PDB entry 5J2U | X-ray diffraction, 2.50 A resolution | chains D and H of the 8 polymer chains in the assembly

== Chain D ==
Name: Tubulin beta-2B chain
Organism: Bos taurus
Reference sequence: Q6B856 (TBB2B_BOVIN); the author numbering skips numbers that UniProt does not, so the offset changes along the chain: 1-42 = UniProt 1-42; 45-360 = UniProt 43-358; 369-455 = UniProt 359-445
Chain sequence (445 residues; row label = number of the first residue in the row; note: 10 numbers in that range are skipped by the numbering (no residue carries them; nothing is unmodelled there)):
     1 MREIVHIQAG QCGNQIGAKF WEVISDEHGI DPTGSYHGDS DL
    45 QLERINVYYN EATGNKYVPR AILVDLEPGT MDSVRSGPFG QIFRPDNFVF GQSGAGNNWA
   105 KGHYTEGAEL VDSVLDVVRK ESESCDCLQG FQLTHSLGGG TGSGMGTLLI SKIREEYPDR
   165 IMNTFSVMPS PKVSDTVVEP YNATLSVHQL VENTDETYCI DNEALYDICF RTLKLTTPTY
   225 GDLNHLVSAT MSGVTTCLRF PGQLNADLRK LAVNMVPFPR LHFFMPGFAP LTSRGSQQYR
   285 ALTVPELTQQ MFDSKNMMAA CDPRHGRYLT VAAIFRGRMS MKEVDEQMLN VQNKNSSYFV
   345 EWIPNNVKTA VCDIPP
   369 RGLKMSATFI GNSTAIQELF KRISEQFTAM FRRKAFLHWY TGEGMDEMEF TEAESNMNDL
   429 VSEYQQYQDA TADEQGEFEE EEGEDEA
Unresolved in the structure: 1, 278-285, 442-455
Ligand contacts: GDP (guanosine-5'-diphosphate): Gly10, Gln11, Cys12, Gln15, Ile16, Glu71, Asn101, Ser140, Gly142, Gly143, Gly144, Thr145, Gly146, Val171, Pro173, Val177, Ser178, Glu183, Asn206, Leu209, Tyr224, Leu227, Asn228
Swiss-Prot annotation at these positions:
  - motif: Met1 to Ile4 (MREI motif)
  - binding site (GTP): Gln11, Glu71, Ser140, Gly144, Thr145, Gly146, Asn206, Asn228
  - binding site (Mg(2+)): Glu71
  - modified residue: Ser40 (Phosphoserine), Thr57 (Phosphothreonine), Lys60 (N6-acetyllysine), Ser174 (Phosphoserine), Thr287 (Phosphothreonine), Thr292 (Phosphothreonine), Arg320 (Omega-N-methylarginine), Glu448 (5-glutamyl polyglutamate)
  - cross-link (Glycyl lysine isopeptide (Lys-Gly)): Lys60 (interchain with G-Cter in ubiquitin), Lys326 (interchain with G-Cter in ubiquitin)
From the paper describing this entry:
  - binding site for Monomethyl auristatin F (MMAF): Gln15, Tyr224, Arg278
  - binding site for Monomethyl auristatin F (MMAF) (chain H): Lys19

== Chain H ==
Name: Monomethyl auristatin F (MMAF)
Chain sequence (5 residues; each row starts with the number of its first residue):
     1 VVXXF
Modified residues: Val1 (N-methylvaline; MVA); 3WT ((3R,4S,5S)-3-methoxy-5-methyl-4-(methylamino)heptanoic acid) at position 3; 3WU ((2R,3R)-3-methoxy-2-methyl-3-[(2S)-pyrrolidin-2-yl]propanoic acid) at position 4

== How chain D and chain H interact ==
Pairs across the interface (17):
  Gln11(D) - Phe5(H)
  Gln15(D) - Phe5(H)
  Lys19(D) - Phe5(H)
  Lys176(D) - Val1(H)
  Lys176(D) - 3WT_3(H)
  Val177(D) - Val1(H)
  Val177(D) - 3WT_3(H)
  Asp179(D) - Val1(H)  hydrogen bond (side chain-backbone)
  Tyr210(D) - 3WT_3(H)
  Pro222(D) - 3WT_3(H)
  Thr223(D) - 3WT_3(H)
  Thr223(D) - 3WU_4(H)  hydrogen bond (side chain-backbone)
  Tyr224(D) - 3WT_3(H)  hydrogen bond (backbone-backbone)
  Tyr224(D) - 3WU_4(H)  hydrogen bond (backbone-backbone)
  Tyr224(D) - Phe5(H)  hydrophobic
  Gly225(D) - 3WU_4(H)  hydrogen bond (backbone-backbone)
  Gly225(D) - Phe5(H)
Other interface residues (no listed pair), chain D (14 interface residues in all): Pro175, Ser178, Asn228

== In short ==
The interface between chain D and chain H involves 14 residues on one side and 4 on the other, with 5 hydrogen
bonds. Polar contacts include Asp179(D)-Val1(H), Thr223(D)-3WU_4(H) and Tyr224(D)-3WT_3(H). The paper reports
a binding site for Monomethyl auristatin F (MMAF) at Gln15(D), Tyr224(D) and Arg278(D); a binding site for
Monomethyl auristatin F (MMAF) (chain H) at Lys19(D).
Here chain D is Tubulin beta-2B chain (Bos taurus) and chain H is Monomethyl auristatin F (MMAF). Entry 5J2U
(Tubulin-MMAF complex) was determined by X-ray diffraction, deposited together with 5IYZ and 5J2T.
